4Q1N - chain A; structure by X-ray diffraction, 2.09 A resolution.

== Chain A ==
Protein: Renin
Source organism: Homo sapiens
Notes: EC 3.4.23.15
Reference sequence: P00797 (RENI_HUMAN); the construct lacks a stretch of the UniProt sequence and is renumbered around it, so the offset changes along the chain: -5 to 47 = UniProt 67-119; 48-97 = UniProt 122-171; 99-158 = UniProt 172-231; 161-242 = UniProt 238-319; 2 more segments
Chain sequence (340 residues; numbered -5 to 326 plus 12 insertion-coded residues; 4 numbers in that range are skipped by the numbering (no residue carries them; nothing is unmodelled there); the number before each row is that of its first residue; a row labelled like 47A-47B holds insertion residues (47A, then the next letters in order); numbers below 1 keep their minus sign (Leu-5 is residue -5)):
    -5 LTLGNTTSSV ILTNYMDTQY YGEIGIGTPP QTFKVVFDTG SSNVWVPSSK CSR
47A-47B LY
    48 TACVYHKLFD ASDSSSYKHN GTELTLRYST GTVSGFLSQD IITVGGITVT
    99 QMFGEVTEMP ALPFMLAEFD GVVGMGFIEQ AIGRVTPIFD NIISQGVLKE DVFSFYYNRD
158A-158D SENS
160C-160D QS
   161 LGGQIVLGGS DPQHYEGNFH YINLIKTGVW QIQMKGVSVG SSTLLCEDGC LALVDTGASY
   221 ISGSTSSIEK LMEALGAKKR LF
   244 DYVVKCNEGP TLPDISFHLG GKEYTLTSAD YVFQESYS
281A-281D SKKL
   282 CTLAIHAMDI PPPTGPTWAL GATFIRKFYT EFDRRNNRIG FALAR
Unresolved in the structure: 158A-158D
Curated features (UniProtKB/Swiss-Prot):
  - active site: Asp32, Asp215
  - glycosylation (N-linked (GlcNAc...) asparagine): Asn-1, Asn67
Disulfide bonds: Cys45-Cys50, Cys206-Cys210, Cys249-Cys282
Glycans and other covalent adducts: N-acetylglucosamine (NAG) linked to Asn67
Residues lining bound ligands: 2Y9 ((3S,4R,5R)-N-cyclopropyl-N'-[(2R)-1-ethoxy-4-methylpentan-2-yl]-4-hydroxy-N-[5-(propan-2-yl)pyridin-2-yl]piperidine-3,5-dicarboxamide): Gln13, Asp32, Gly34, Ser35, Leu73, Arg74, Tyr75, Ser76, Thr77, Pro111, Phe112, Leu114, Ala115, Phe117, Val120, Ile130, Leu213, Asp215, Gly217, Ala218, Ile291, Thr295
What the authors report for this chain:
  - binding site for 2Y9: Asp32, Gly34, Ser76, Thr77, Asp215
  - catalytic residues: Asp32, Asp215 (citing earlier work)

== Summary ==
Chain A binds compound 2Y9. Covalently linked N-acetylglucosamine: at Asn67. Curated annotation (UniProt)
lists active-site residues Asp32 and Asp215. From the paper: catalytic residues Asp32 and Asp215; a binding
site for 2Y9 at Asp32, Gly34 and Ser76 among others.
Chain A is Renin (Homo sapiens); the structure, Structure-based design of 4-hydroxy-3,5-substituted
piperidines as direct renin inhibitors, was determined by X-ray diffraction, deposited together with 4PYV.
